Entry 9C3T (X-ray diffraction, 2.37 A resolution); this record covers chains A and B of the 6 polymer chains in the assembly.

== Chain A (and B) ==
Name: Methyltransferase
Organism: Burkholderia cenocepacia
Notes: chain B of this document is another copy of the same molecule, construct and numbering; everything in this record applies to it too
UniProtKB: A0A8I1DKW0 (A0A8I1DKW0_BURCE); residues 2-284 here correspond to UniProt positions 1-283 (UniProt number = residue number - 1)
Amino-acid sequence (283 residues; each row starts with the number of its first residue):
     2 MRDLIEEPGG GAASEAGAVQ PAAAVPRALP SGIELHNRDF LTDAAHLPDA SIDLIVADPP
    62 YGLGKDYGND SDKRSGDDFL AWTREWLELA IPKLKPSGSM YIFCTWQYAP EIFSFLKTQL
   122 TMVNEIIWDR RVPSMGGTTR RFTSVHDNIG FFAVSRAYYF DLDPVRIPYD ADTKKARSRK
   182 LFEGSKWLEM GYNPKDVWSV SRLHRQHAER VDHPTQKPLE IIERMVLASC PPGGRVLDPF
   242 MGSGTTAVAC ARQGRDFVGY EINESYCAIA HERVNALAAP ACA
Not modelled in the structure: 2-29, 279-284
Ligand contacts: sinefungin (SFG): R39, D40, F41, L42, D59, P60, P61, Y68, N70, S72, H214, T216, Q217, K218, P240, F241, M242, G243, S244, G245, T246, Y261, E262, I263, N264, Y267

== Chain A / chain B interface ==
Residue-residue contacts - 83 pairs, chain A then chain B:
  Y102(A) - F143(B)
  W107(A) - M123(B)  hydrophobic
  W107(A) - V124(B)
  W107(A) - N125(B)
  W107(A) - E126(B)
  Q108(A) - K118(B)  hydrogen bond (backbone-side chain)
  P111(A) - P111(B)
  P111(A) - F114(B)  hydrophobic
  P111(A) - S115(B)  hydrogen bond (backbone-side chain)
  E112(A) - S115(B)  hydrogen bond (backbone-side chain)
  E112(A) - K118(B)  salt bridge
  F114(A) - P111(B)  hydrophobic
  S115(A) - P111(B)  hydrogen bond (side chain-backbone)
  S115(A) - E112(B)
  S115(A) - S115(B)
  K118(A) - Q108(B)  hydrogen bond (side chain-backbone)
  K118(A) - E112(B)  salt bridge
  M123(A) - W107(B)
  V124(A) - W107(B)
  V124(A) - R142(B)
  N125(A) - R142(B)
  N125(A) - F143(B)  hydrogen bond (side chain-backbone)
  E126(A) - W107(B)
  E126(A) - E126(B)
  E126(A) - H147(B)  salt bridge
  E126(A) - N149(B)  hydrogen bond
  I127(A) - F143(B)  hydrophobic
  I128(A) - I128(B)  hydrophobic
  I128(A) - H147(B)
  R132(A) - K196(B)
  P134(A) - K196(B)
  T140(A) - F161(B)
  T140(A) - L163(B)
  T140(A) - R167(B)
  R141(A) - R157(B)  hydrogen bond (side chain-backbone)
  R141(A) - Y159(B)  hydrogen bond (backbone-side chain)
  R141(A) - F161(B)
  R142(A) - M123(B)
  R142(A) - V124(B)  hydrogen bond (side chain-backbone)
  R142(A) - N125(B)
  R142(A) - F161(B)
  R142(A) - N194(B)  hydrogen bond (backbone-side chain)
  F143(A) - Y102(B)
  F143(A) - N125(B)  hydrogen bond (backbone-side chain)
  F143(A) - I127(B)  hydrophobic
  F143(A) - F161(B)  hydrophobic
  F143(A) - N194(B)
  F143(A) - P195(B)  hydrophobic
  F143(A) - K196(B)
  F143(A) - W199(B)  hydrophobic
  T144(A) - N194(B)  hydrogen bond (backbone-side chain)
  T144(A) - K196(B)
  T144(A) - D197(B)  hydrogen bond (backbone-backbone)
  S145(A) - D197(B)
  V146(A) - K196(B)
  V146(A) - D197(B)  hydrogen bond (backbone-side chain)
  V146(A) - V198(B)  hydrophobic
  H147(A) - E126(B)  salt bridge
  H147(A) - I128(B)
  H147(A) - D197(B)  salt bridge
  H147(A) - V198(B)
  N149(A) - E126(B)  hydrogen bond
  R157(A) - R141(B)
  Y159(A) - R141(B)  hydrogen bond (backbone-side chain)
  F161(A) - T140(B)
  F161(A) - R141(B)
  F161(A) - R142(B)
  F161(A) - F143(B)  hydrophobic
  L163(A) - T140(B)
  N194(A) - R142(B)  hydrogen bond (side chain-backbone)
  N194(A) - F143(B)
  N194(A) - T144(B)  hydrogen bond (side chain-backbone)
  K196(A) - P134(B)
  K196(A) - F143(B)
  K196(A) - T144(B)
  K196(A) - V146(B)
  D197(A) - T144(B)  hydrogen bond (backbone-backbone)
  D197(A) - S145(B)
  D197(A) - V146(B)  hydrogen bond (side chain-backbone)
  D197(A) - H147(B)  salt bridge
  V198(A) - V146(B)  hydrophobic
  V198(A) - H147(B)
  W199(A) - F143(B)  hydrophobic
Also at the interface, not in a pair above, chain A (42 interface residues in all): D130, F152, A158, V166, R167, P195, R225, A229
Also at the interface, not in a pair above, chain B (42 interface residues in all): D130, R132, F152, A158, V166, R225, A229

== In short ==
Chain A and chain B each contribute 42 residues to their interface; the contacts include 21 hydrogen bonds and
6 salt bridges. Polar pairs include E112(A)-K118(B), E126(A)-H147(B) and H147(A)-D197(B). Bound to chain A:
sinefungin.
Chain A and chain B are both Methyltransferase (Burkholderia cenocepacia); the structure, Crystal structure of
DNA N6-Adenine Methyltransferase M.BceJIV from Burkholderia cenocepacia in complex with duplex DNA substrate
..., was determined by X-ray diffraction (same publication as 8URK, 9C3S and 9C3U).
